PDB entry 9CI2 | electron microscopy, 2.90 A resolution | chains A and I of the 16 polymer chains in the assembly

Chain A:
Molecule: Rubisco large subunit
Organism: Anthoceros agrestis
Amino-acid sequence (475 residues; row label = number of the first residue in the row):
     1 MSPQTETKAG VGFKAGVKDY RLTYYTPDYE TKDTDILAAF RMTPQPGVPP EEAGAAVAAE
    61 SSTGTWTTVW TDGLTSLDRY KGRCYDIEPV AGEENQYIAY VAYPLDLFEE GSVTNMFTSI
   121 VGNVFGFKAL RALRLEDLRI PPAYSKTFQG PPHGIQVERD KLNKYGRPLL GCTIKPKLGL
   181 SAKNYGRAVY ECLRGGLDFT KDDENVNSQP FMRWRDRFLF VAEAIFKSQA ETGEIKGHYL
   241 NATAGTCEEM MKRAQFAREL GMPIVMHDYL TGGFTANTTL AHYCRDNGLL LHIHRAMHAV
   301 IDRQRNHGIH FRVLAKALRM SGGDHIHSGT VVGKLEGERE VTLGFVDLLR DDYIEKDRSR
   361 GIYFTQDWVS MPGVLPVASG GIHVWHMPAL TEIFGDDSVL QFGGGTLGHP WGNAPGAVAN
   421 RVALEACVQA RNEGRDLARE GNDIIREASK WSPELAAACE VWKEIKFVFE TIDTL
Unresolved in the structure: 1-21, 74-75
Modified positions: K201 (lysine nz-carboxylic acid; KCX)
Ion coordination: Mg2+: K201, D203, E204 (together with 2-carboxyarabinitol-1,5-diphosphate)
Small-molecule neighbours: 2-carboxyarabinitol-1,5-diphosphate (CAP): T173, K175, K201, D203, E204, H294, R295, H327, K334, L335, S379, G380, G381, G403, G404

Chain I:
Molecule: Rubisco small subunit
Organism: Anthoceros agrestis
Amino-acid sequence (125 residues; each row starts with the number of its first residue):
     1 MQVWNPIDNP KFETLSYLPP LTDNQIAREI DYMLRNKWIP CLEFDPSGTI TTLPGQPGYY
    61 GGRYWTMWKL PMFGCNNAGY VLREIEHCKN AYPGCFIRVL GFDNIRQVQC CAFIVHKPQH
   121 HHHHH
Unresolved in the structure: 119-125

Interface between chain A and chain I:
Residue-residue contacts (21; chain A residue first):
  G179(A) - Q107(I)  hydrogen bond (backbone-side chain)
  L180(A) - Q107(I)
  S181(A) - Q107(I)
  K183(A) - Y64(I)  hydrogen bond (backbone-side chain)
  N184(A) - Q107(I)  hydrogen bond
  G186(A) - Y64(I)
  R187(A) - Y64(I)
  R187(A) - Q109(I)
  Y190(A) - W65(I)
  Y190(A) - T66(I)
  E191(A) - M67(I)
  R194(A) - T66(I)
  F220(A) - Y64(I)
  E223(A) - Y59(I)
  E223(A) - Y60(I)
  E223(A) - R63(I)  salt bridge
  E223(A) - Y64(I)
  F226(A) - Y59(I)
  K227(A) - D45(I)  salt bridge
  K227(A) - Y64(I)  hydrogen bond (side chain-backbone)
  W411(A) - L70(I)
Interface residues without a listed pair, chain A (18 interface residues in all): L219, F256, E259
Interface residues without a listed pair, chain I (15 interface residues in all): E43, Q56, G58, G62
Interface features reported in the paper:
  - interface residues, chain A: W411(A)

Summary:
18 residues of chain A and 15 residues of chain I are in contact, with 4 hydrogen bonds and 2 salt bridges.
Among the polar pairs are E223(A)-R63(I), K227(A)-D45(I) and G179(A)-Q107(I). Ligands of chain A:
2-carboxyarabinitol-1,5-diphosphate. The Mg2+ site is built by K201(A), D203(A) and E204(A). The paper reports
the interface residue W411(A).
Chain A is Rubisco large subunit and chain I is Rubisco small subunit, both from Anthoceros agrestis; the
structure, Anthoceros agrestis Rubisco octamer core complexed with small subunits and Arabidopsis thaliana
BSD2, was determined by electron microscopy (same publication as 9CHZ, 9CI1 and 9CK5).
